2W6I - chains A and E of the 9 polymer chains in the assembly; structure by X-ray diffraction, 4.00 A resolution.

# Chain A
Protein: ATP synthase subunit alpha heart isoform, mitochondrial
Organism: Bos taurus
Notes: EC 3.6.3.14
Reference sequence: P19483 (ATPA1_BOVIN); residues -42 to 510 here correspond to UniProt positions 1-553 (UniProt number = residue number + 43)
Chain sequence (553 residues; each row starts with the number of its first residue; numbers below 1 keep their minus sign (Met-42 is residue -42)):
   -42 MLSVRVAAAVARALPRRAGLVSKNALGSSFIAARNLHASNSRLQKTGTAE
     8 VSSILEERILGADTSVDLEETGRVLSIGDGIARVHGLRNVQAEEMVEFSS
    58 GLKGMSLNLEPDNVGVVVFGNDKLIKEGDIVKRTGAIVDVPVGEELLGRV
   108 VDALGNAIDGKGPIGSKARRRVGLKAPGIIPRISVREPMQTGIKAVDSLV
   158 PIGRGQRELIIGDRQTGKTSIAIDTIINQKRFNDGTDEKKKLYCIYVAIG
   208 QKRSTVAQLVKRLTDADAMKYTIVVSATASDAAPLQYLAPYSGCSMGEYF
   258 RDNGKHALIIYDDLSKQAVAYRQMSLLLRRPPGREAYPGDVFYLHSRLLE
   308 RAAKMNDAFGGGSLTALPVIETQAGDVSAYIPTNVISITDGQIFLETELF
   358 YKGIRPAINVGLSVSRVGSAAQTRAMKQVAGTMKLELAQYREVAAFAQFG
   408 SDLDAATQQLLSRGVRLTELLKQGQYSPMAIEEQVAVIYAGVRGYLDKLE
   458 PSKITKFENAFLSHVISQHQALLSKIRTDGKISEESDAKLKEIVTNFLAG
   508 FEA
Not modelled in the structure: -42 to 23
UniProt features mapped onto this chain:
  - binding site (ATP): Gln172, Gly174, Lys175, Thr176, Ser177, Gln430, Gln432
  - binding site (Mg(2+)): Thr176, Asp269
  - site: Ser370 (Required for activity)
  - modified residue: Gln1 (Pyrrolidone carboxylic acid), Ser10 (Phosphoserine), Ser22 (Phosphoserine), Ser33 (Phosphoserine), Ser63 (Phosphoserine), Lys80 (N6-acetyllysine), Lys83 (N6-acetyllysine), Lys89 (N6-acetyllysine), Thr91 (Phosphothreonine), Lys118 (N6-acetyllysine), Ser123 (Phosphoserine), Lys124 (N6-acetyllysine), Ser141 (Phosphoserine), Arg161 (Omega-N-methylarginine), Lys187 (N6-acetyllysine), Lys196 (N6-acetyllysine), Lys197 (N6-acetyllysine), Lys218 (N6-acetyllysine), Lys262 (N6-acetyllysine), Lys384 (N6-acetyllysine) and 6 more in UniProt
  - glycosylation: Ser33 (O-linked (GlcNAc) serine)

# Chain E
Protein: ATP synthase subunit beta, mitochondrial
Organism: Bos taurus
Notes: EC 3.6.3.14
Reference sequence: P00829 (ATPB_BOVIN); residues -49 to 478 here correspond to UniProt positions 1-528 (UniProt number = residue number + 50)
Chain sequence (528 residues; row label = number of the first residue in the row; numbers below 1 keep their minus sign (Met-49 is residue -49)):
   -49 MLGLVGRVVAASASGALRGLSPSAPLPQAQLLLRAAPAALQPARDYAAQA
     1 SPSPKAGATTGRIVAVIGAVVDVQFDEGLPPILNALEVQGRETRLVLEVA
    51 QHLGESTVRTIAMDGTEGLVRGQKVLDSGAPIRIPVGPETLGRIMNVIGE
   101 PIDERGPIKTKQFAAIHAEAPEFVEMSVEQEILVTGIKVVDLLAPYAKGG
   151 KIGLFGGAGVGKTVLIMELINNVAKAHGGYSVFAGVGERTREGNDLYHEM
   201 IESGVINLKDATSKVALVYGQMNEPPGARARVALTGLTVAEYFRDQEGQD
   251 VLLFIDNIFRFTQAGSEVSALLGRIPSAVGYQPTLATDMGTMQERITTTK
   301 KGSITSVQAIYVPADDLTDPAPATTFAHLDATTVLSRAIAELGIYPAVDP
   351 LDSTSRIMDPNIVGSEHYDVARGVQKILQDYKSLQDIIAILGMDELSEED
   401 KLTVSRARKIQRFLSQPFQVAEVFTGHLGKLVPLKETIKGFQQILAGEYD
   451 HLPEQAFYMVGPIEEAVAKADKLAEEHS
Not modelled in the structure: -49 to 8, 475-478
UniProt features mapped onto this chain:
  - binding site (ADP): Gly159, Val160, Gly161, Lys162, Thr163, Val164
  - binding site (ATP): Gly159, Gly161, Lys162, Thr163, Val164, Arg189
  - binding site (phosphate): Gly159, Val160, Gly161, Lys162, Thr163
  - binding site (Mg(2+)): Thr163, Glu188
  - modified residue: Lys74 (N6-acetyllysine), Lys111 (N6-acetyllysine), Lys148 (N6-acetyllysine), Lys209 (N6-acetyllysine), Lys214 (N6-acetyllysine), Thr262 (Phosphothreonine), Ser365 (Phosphoserine), Lys376 (N6-acetyllysine), Ser383 (Phosphoserine), Lys430 (N6-acetyllysine), Lys435 (N6-acetyllysine), Lys472 (N6-acetyllysine)
  - glycosylation: Ser56 (O-linked (GlcNAc) serine)

# How chain A and chain E interact
Pairs across the interface (63):
  Gly43(A) with Arg71(E), hydrogen bond (backbone-side chain)
  Leu44(A) with Arg71(E), hydrogen bond (backbone-side chain)
  Arg45(A) with Arg71(E)
  Asn46(A) with Val70(E)
  Val47(A) with Leu69(E); Val70(E)
  Gln48(A) with Gly68(E); Leu69(E)
  Ala49(A) with Thr66(E); Gly68(E), hydrogen bond (backbone-backbone); Leu69(E), hydrogen bond (backbone-backbone)
  Asn65(A) with Val16(E); Ile17(E)
  Leu66(A) with Ala15(E); Val16(E), hydrogen bond (backbone-backbone); Ile17(E)
  Glu67(A) with Ile17(E); Arg71(E), hydrogen bond (backbone-side chain)
  Pro68(A) with Val14(E); Ala15(E)
  Asn70(A) with Arg71(E)
  Val71(A) with Arg71(E)
  Lys132(A) with Asp64(E), salt bridge
  Ala133(A) with Asn223(E)
  Pro134(A) with Thr190(E)
  Gly135(A) with Thr190(E)
  Ile136(A) with Ile94(E), hydrophobic; Ile102(E); Thr190(E); Asn194(E); Tyr219(E), hydrophobic
  Ile137(A) with Ile102(E); Asp103(E); Tyr197(E), hydrophobic
  Arg139(A) with Thr190(E); Arg191(E); Asn194(E)
  Ser141(A) with Asp195(E), hydrogen bond
  Arg287(A) with Ile17(E)
  Pro288(A) with Ala270(E); Gly273(E)
  Gly296(A) with Glu267(E); Ala270(E); Leu271(E)
  Asp297(A) with Leu271(E)
  Phe299(A) with Arg229(E); Glu267(E)
  Tyr300(A) with Asn223(E); Glu224(E); Pro225(E), hydrophobic
  Ser303(A) with Met222(E), hydrogen bond (side chain-backbone)
  Glu307(A) with Arg189(E); Thr190(E), hydrogen bond (side chain-backbone); Asn223(E)
  Ser335(A) with Ala314(E)
  Ser344(A) with Arg189(E), hydrogen bond (backbone-side chain); Met222(E)
  Ile345(A) with Arg189(E)
  Thr346(A) with Arg189(E)
  Asp347(A) with Arg191(E), salt bridge
  Arg373(A) with Arg189(E); Glu192(E)
  Val374(A) with Arg191(E)
Interface residues without a listed pair, chain A (43 interface residues in all): Glu50, Leu64, Ile140, Arg164, Pro289, Gly290, Arg304
Interface residues without a listed pair, chain E (39 interface residues in all): Gly18, Gly65, Glu67, Glu104, Gly193, Gln221, Pro226, Pro276

# Summary
43 residues of chain A and 39 residues of chain E are in contact, with 10 hydrogen bonds and 2 salt bridges.
Polar pairs include Lys132(A)-Asp64(E), Asp347(A)-Arg191(E) and Gly43(A)-Arg71(E).
Chain A is ATP synthase subunit alpha heart isoform, mitochondrial and chain E is ATP synthase subunit beta,
mitochondrial, both from Bos taurus; the structure, Low resolution structures of bovine mitochondrial
F1-ATPase during controlled dehydration: Hydration State 4B, was determined by X-ray diffraction together with
2W6E, 2W6F, 2W6G, 2W6H and 2W6J from the same study.
